Entry 8BW9 (electron microscopy, 3.32 A resolution); this record covers chains B and C of the 4 polymer chains in the assembly.

Chain B:
Name: Connector enhancer of KSR protein CNK
Source organism: Drosophila melanogaster
UniProt: Q7KNQ9 (Q7KNQ9_DROME); residues 1-330 here = UniProt positions 1-330
Amino-acid sequence (335 residues; row label = number of the first residue in the row; numbers below 1 keep their minus sign (Gly-4 is residue -4)):
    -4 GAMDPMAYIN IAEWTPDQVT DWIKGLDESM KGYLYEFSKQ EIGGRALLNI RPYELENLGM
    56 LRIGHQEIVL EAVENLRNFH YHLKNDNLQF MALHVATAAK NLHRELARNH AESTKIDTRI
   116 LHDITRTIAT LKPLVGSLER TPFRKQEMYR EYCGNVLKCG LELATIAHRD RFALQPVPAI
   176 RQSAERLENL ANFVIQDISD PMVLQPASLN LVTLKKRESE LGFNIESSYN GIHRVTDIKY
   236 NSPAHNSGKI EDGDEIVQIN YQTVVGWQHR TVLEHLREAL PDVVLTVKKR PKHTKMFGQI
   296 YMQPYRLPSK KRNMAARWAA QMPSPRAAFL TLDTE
Not modelled in the structure: -4 to -1, 168-169, 211-212, 292-330
Construct notes: expression tag (-4 to 0)
From the paper describing this entry:
  - mutagenesis - Q200A: unchanged binding to KSR-MEK
  - mutagenesis - F74R/E250R, D195K, M197E, V198E, E250R/V252R, K283D: decreased signaling in response to pMEK levels
  - mutagenesis - D195K/V198E: decreased signaling in response to pMAPK levels
  - mutagenesis - N82E, N82W, Q84E: decreased binding to KSR-MEK
  - mutagenesis - N82W: abolished signaling in response to pathway signaling
  - mutagenesis - I123D/L152D: decreased binding to GST-HYP
  - mutagenesis - F74R/E250R, E250R/V252R: decreased binding to HYP
  - mutagenesis - D81R/K283D: unchanged signaling in response to pMEK levels

Chain C:
Name: Dual specificity mitogen-activated protein kinase kinase dSOR1
Source organism: Drosophila melanogaster
Notes: EC 2.7.12.2
UniProt: Q24324 (DSOR1_DROME); numbering as in UniProt (aligned over 1-396)
Amino-acid sequence (396 residues; each row starts with the number of its first residue):
     1 MSKNKLNLVL PPVNTEATVA AATVAPTPPF KTPSGTDTHS LLGKPKTSID ALTETLEGLD
    61 MGDTERKRIK MFLSQKEKIG ELSDEDLEKL GELGSGNGGV VMKVRHTHTH LIMARKLIHL
   121 EVKPAIKKQI LRELKVLHEC NFPHIVGFYG AFYSDGEISI CMEYMDGGSL DLILKRAGRI
   181 PESILGRITL AVLKGLSYLR DNHAIIHRDV KPSNILVNSS GEIKICDFGV SGQLIDSMAN
   241 SFVGTRSYMS PERLQGTHYS VQSDIWSLGL SLVEMAIGMY PIPPPNTATL ESIFADNAEE
   301 SGQPTDEPRA MAIFELLDYI VNEPPPKLEH KIFSTEFKDF VDICLKKQPD ERADLKTLLS
   361 HPWIRKAELE EVDISGWVCK TMDLPPSTPK RNTSPN
Not modelled in the structure: 1-80, 286-309, 385-396
UniProt features mapped onto this chain:
  - active site: Asp209 (Proton acceptor)
  - binding site (ATP): Leu93 to Val101, Lys116
  - modified residue (Phosphoserine): Ser237, Ser241
  - natural variant: Ser394 (S394L: In strain: Reids2)
Bound ions: Mg2+: Asp227 (together with AMP-PNP)
Ligand contacts:
  - AMP-PNP (ANP; phosphoaminophosphonic acid-adenylate ester): Gly98, Gly99, Val101, Ala114, Lys116, Met162, Glu163, Tyr164, Met165, Gly168, Ser169, Leu172, Lys211, Ser213, Asn214, Leu216
  - Trametinib (QOM): Lys116, Ile118, Leu134, Leu137, Val146, Ile160, Met162, Arg208, Asp209, Cys226, Asp227, Phe228, Gly229, Val230, Ser231, Leu234, Ile235
From the paper describing this entry:
  - post-translational modification sites: Ser241

Chain B / chain C interface:
Pairs across the interface (16; chain B residue first):
  Arg46(B) with Gln262(C), hydrogen bond; Arg352(C); Asp354(C)
  Tyr48(B) with Asp354(C), hydrogen bond; Lys356(C)
  Tyr76(B) with His258(C)
  Thr92(B) with Gln255(C)
  Lys95(B) with Asn322(C)
  Asn96(B) with Val321(C); Asn322(C); Lys347(C)
  Arg99(B) with Glu323(C), salt bridge
  Arg103(B) with Glu323(C), salt bridge; Pro324(C)
  Arg121(B) with Gln348(C); Asp350(C), salt bridge
Other interface residues (no listed pair), chain B (11 interface residues in all): Arg72, His117
Other interface residues (no listed pair), chain C (17 interface residues in all): Arg200, Tyr319, Glu351, Ala353
From the paper, about this interface:
  - interface residues, chain B: Arg46(B), Tyr76(B)
  - interface residues, chain C: Glu323(C)

Overview:
11 residues of chain B face 17 of chain C across their interface; the contacts include 2 hydrogen bonds and 3
salt bridges. Polar contacts include Arg99(B)-Glu323(C), Arg103(B)-Glu323(C) and Arg121(B)-Asp350(C). From the
paper: F74R/E250R, D195K and M197E of chain B, among others, reduce signaling in response to pMEK levels;
interface residues Arg46(B), Tyr76(B) and Glu323(C); 13 substitutions were tested in all.
Chain B is Connector enhancer of KSR protein CNK and chain C is Dual specificity mitogen-activated protein
kinase kinase dSOR1, both from Drosophila melanogaster; the structure, Cryo-EM structure of the RAF activating
complex KSR-MEK-CNK-HYP, was determined by electron microscopy together with 8BW8 from the same study.
